PDB entry 4URL | X-ray diffraction, 2.29 A resolution | chain A

== Chain A ==
Protein: DNA topoisomerase IV, B subunit
Source organism: Staphylococcus aureus
Notes: EC 5.99.1.-; fragment: 43kda n-terminal domain, residues 1-406
Reference sequence: X5EN43 (X5EN43_STAAU); numbering as in UniProt (aligned over 1-406)
Amino-acid sequence (406 residues; numbered 1 to 406; the number before each row is that of its first residue):
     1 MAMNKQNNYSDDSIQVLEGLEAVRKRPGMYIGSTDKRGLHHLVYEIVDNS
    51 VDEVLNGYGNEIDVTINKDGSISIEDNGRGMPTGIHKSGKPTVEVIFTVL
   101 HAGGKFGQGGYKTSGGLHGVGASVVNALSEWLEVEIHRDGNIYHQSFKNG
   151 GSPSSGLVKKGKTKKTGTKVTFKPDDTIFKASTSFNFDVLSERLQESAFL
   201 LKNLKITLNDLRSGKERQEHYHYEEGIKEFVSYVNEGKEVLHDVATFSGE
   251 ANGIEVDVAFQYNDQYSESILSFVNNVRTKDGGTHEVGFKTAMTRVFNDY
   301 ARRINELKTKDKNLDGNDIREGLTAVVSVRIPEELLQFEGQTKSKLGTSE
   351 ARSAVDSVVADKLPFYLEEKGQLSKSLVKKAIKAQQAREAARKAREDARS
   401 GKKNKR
Not modelled in the structure: 1-17, 104-117, 310, 339-342, 401-406
Small-molecule neighbours: Amycolamicin (XAM; (1R,4aS,5S,6S,8aR)-5-{[(5S)-1-(3-O-acetyl-4-O-carbamoyl-6-deoxy-2-O-methyl-alpha-L-talopyranosyl)-4-hydroxy-2-oxo-5-(propan-2-yl)-2,5-dihydro-1H-pyrrol-3-yl]carbonyl}-6-methyl-4-methylidene-1,2,3,4,4a,5,6,8a-octahydronaphthalen-1-yl 2,6-dideoxy-3-C-[(1S)-1-{[(3,4-dichloro-5-methyl-1H-pyrrol-2-yl)carbonyl]amino}ethyl]-beta-D-ribo-hexopyranoside): Ile46, Asn49, Ser50, Glu53, Ile74, Asp76, Arg79, Gly80, Met81, Pro82, His86, Lys87, Thr92, Val95, Ile96, Phe97, Val99, Leu100, His101, Ala102, Gly103, Ala122, Thr168, Val170

== In short ==
Bound to chain A: Amycolamicin.
Chain A is DNA topoisomerase IV, B subunit (Staphylococcus aureus); the structure, Crystal Structure of Staph
ParE43kDa in complex with KBD, was determined by X-ray diffraction, deposited together with 4URM, 4URO and
4URN.
